1ZXI - chains E and F of the 6 polymer chains in the assembly; structure by X-ray diffraction, 1.70 A resolution.

# Chain E
Molecule: Carbon monoxide dehydrogenase large chain
Source organism: Oligotropha carboxidovorans
Notes: EC 1.2.99.2
UniProtKB: P19919 (DCML_OLICA); residue numbers follow UniProt; this construct covers 1-809
Sequence (809 residues; numbered 1 to 809; the number before each row is that of its first residue):
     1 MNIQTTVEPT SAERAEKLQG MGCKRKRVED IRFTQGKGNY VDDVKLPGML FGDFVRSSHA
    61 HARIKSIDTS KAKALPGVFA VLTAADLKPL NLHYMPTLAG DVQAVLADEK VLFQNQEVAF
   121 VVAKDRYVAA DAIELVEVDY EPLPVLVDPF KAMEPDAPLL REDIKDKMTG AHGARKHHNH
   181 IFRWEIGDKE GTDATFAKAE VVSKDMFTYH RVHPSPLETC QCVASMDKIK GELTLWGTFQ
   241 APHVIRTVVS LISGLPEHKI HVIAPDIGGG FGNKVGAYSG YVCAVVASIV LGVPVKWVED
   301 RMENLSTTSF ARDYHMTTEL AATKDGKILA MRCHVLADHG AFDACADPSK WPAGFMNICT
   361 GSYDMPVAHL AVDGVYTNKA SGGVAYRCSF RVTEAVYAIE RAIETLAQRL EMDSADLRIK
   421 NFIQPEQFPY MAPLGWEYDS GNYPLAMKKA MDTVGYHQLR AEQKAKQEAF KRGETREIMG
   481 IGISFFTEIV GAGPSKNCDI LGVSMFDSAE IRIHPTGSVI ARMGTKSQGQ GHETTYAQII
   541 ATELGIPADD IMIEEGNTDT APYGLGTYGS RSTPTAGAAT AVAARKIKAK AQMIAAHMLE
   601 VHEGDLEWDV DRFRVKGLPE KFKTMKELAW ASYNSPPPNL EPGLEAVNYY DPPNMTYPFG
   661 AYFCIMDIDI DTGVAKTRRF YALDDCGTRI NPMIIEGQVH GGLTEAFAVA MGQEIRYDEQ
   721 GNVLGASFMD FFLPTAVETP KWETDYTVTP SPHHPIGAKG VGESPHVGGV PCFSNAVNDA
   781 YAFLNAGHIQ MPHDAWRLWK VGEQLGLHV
Unresolved in the structure: 1-14
Differences from the reference sequence: conflict Ile-670 (Val in P19919)
Bound ions: cu(I)-S-mo(VI)(=o)oh cluster Cu: Cys-388 (together with pterin cytosine dinucleotide); Cu ion: Ser-389, Glu-763 (together with cu(I)-S-mo(VI)(=o)oh cluster)
Small-molecule neighbours:
  - cu(I)-S-mo(VI)(=o)oh cluster (CUM): Gln-240, Phe-271, Gly-272, Val-275, Val-384, Ala-385, Tyr-386, Arg-387, Cys-388, Ser-389, Phe-390, Thr-567, Tyr-568, Gly-569, Glu-763
  - pterin cytosine dinucleotide (MCN): Gly-269, Gly-270, Phe-271, Gly-272, Arg-387, Gln-528, Gly-529, Gln-530, Gly-531, His-532, Thr-535, Thr-567, Tyr-568, Gly-569, Ser-570, Arg-571, Ser-572, Thr-573, Pro-574, Cys-686, Thr-688, Arg-689, Ile-690, Asn-691, Ile-694, Ile-695, Gln-698, Ala-758, Lys-759, Gly-760, Val-761, Gly-762, Glu-763

# Chain F
Molecule: Carbon monoxide dehydrogenase medium chain
Source organism: Oligotropha carboxidovorans
Notes: EC 1.2.99.2
UniProtKB: P19920 (DCMM_OLICA); residues 1-288 here = UniProt positions 1-288
Sequence (288 residues; each row starts with the number of its first residue):
     1 MIPGSFDYHR PKSIADAVAL LTKLGEDARP LAGGHSLIPI MKTRLATPEH LVDLRDIGDL
    61 VGIREEGTDV VIGAMTTQHA LIGSDFLAAK LPIIRETSLL IADPQIRYMG TIGGNAANGD
   121 PGNDMPALMQ CLGAAYELTG PEGARIVAAR DYYQGAYFTA IEPGELLTAI RIPVPPTGHG
   181 YAYEKLKRKI GDYATAAAAV VLTMSGGKCV SASIGLTNVA NTPLWAEEAG KVLVGTALDK
   241 PALDKAVALA EAITAPASDG RGPAEYRTKM AGVMLRRAVE RAKARAKN
Unresolved in the structure: 287-288
Differences from the reference sequence: conflict Ser-211 (Thr in P19920)
Small-molecule neighbours: FAD (flavin-adenine dinucleotide): Arg-29, Pro-30, Leu-31, Ala-32, Gly-33, Gly-34, His-35, Ser-36, Leu-37, Leu-54, Ala-74, Leu-100, Ile-101, Ala-102, Ile-106, Met-109, Gly-110, Thr-111, Gly-113, Gly-114, Asn-115, Ala-117, Asn-118, Gly-122, Asn-123, Asp-124, Met-125, Ile-161, Glu-165, Leu-166, Leu-167, Lys-185, Gly-191, Asp-192, Tyr-193

# Chain E / chain F interface
Contacting residue pairs (33):
  Arg-126(E) / Ile-2(F)
  Tyr-127(E) / Ile-2(F)  hydrophobic
  Ala-130(E) / Ile-2(F)  hydrophobic
  Ala-130(E) / Arg-44(F)
  Asp-131(E) / Arg-44(F)  salt bridge
  Glu-134(E) / Arg-44(F)
  Asp-300(E) / Met-1(F)
  Asp-669(E) / Arg-277(F)  salt bridge
  Asp-671(E) / Met-270(F)
  Thr-672(E) / Tyr-266(F)  hydrogen bond (backbone-side chain)
  Thr-672(E) / Met-270(F)
  Thr-672(E) / Val-273(F)
  Thr-672(E) / Arg-277(F)
  Val-674(E) / Leu-186(F)  hydrophobic
  Met-729(E) / Arg-188(F)  hydrogen bond (backbone-side chain)
  Asp-730(E) / Arg-188(F)  salt bridge
  Phe-732(E) / Arg-188(F)
  Leu-733(E) / Lys-189(F)  hydrogen bond (backbone-side chain)
  Thr-735(E) / Ile-190(F)
  Val-737(E) / Ile-190(F)  hydrophobic
  Glu-738(E) / Lys-189(F)
  Glu-738(E) / Ile-190(F)  hydrogen bond (side chain-backbone)
  Ala-795(E) / Tyr-266(F)
  Trp-796(E) / Gly-260(F)
  Trp-796(E) / Arg-261(F)
  Trp-796(E) / Gly-262(F)
  Trp-796(E) / Pro-263(F)
  Trp-796(E) / Tyr-266(F)  hydrophobic
  Trp-799(E) / Tyr-266(F)  hydrophobic
  Trp-799(E) / Lys-269(F)
  Trp-799(E) / Met-270(F)
  Lys-800(E) / Pro-263(F)
  Lys-800(E) / Glu-265(F)  salt bridge
Other interface residues (no listed pair), chain E (24 interface residues in all): Met-302, Arg-716, His-808
Other interface residues (no listed pair), chain F (21 interface residues in all): Thr-43, Asp-192, Tyr-193, Met-274

# In short
24 residues of chain E face 21 of chain F across their interface; the contacts include 4 hydrogen bonds and 4
salt bridges. Among the polar pairs are Asp-131(E)/Arg-44(F), Asp-669(E)/Arg-277(F) and Asp-730(E)/Arg-188(F).
Bound to chain E: cu(I)-S-mo(VI)(=o)oh cluster and pterin cytosine dinucleotide.
Here chain E is Carbon monoxide dehydrogenase large chain and chain F is Carbon monoxide dehydrogenase medium
chain, both from Oligotropha carboxidovorans. Entry 1ZXI (Reconstituted CO dehydrogenase from Oligotropha
carboxidovorans) was determined by X-ray diffraction.
